Entry 8YD7 (X-ray diffraction, 3.32 A resolution); this record covers chains B and I of the 10 polymer chains in the assembly.

Chain B:
Molecule: Caspase-8
Organism: Homo sapiens
Notes: EC 3.4.22.61
UniProtKB: Q14790 (CASP8_HUMAN); residues 1-185 here = UniProt positions 1-185
Amino-acid sequence (185 residues; numbered 1 to 185; the number before each row is that of its first residue):
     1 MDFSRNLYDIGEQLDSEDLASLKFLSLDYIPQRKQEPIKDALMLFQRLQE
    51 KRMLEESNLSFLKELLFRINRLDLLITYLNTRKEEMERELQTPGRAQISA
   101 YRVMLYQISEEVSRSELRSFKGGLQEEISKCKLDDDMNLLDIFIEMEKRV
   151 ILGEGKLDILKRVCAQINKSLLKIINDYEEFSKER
Unresolved in the structure: 183-185
Construct notes: engineered mutation G122 (Phe in Q14790), G123 (Leu in Q14790)
Modified residues: Mse1, Mse43, Mse53, Mse86, Mse104, Mse137, Mse146 (selenomethionine; parent Met)
Curated features (UniProtKB/Swiss-Prot):
  - mutagenesis: D73 (D73A: Abolishes binding to FLASH. Induces NF-kappa-B activation)

Chain I:
Molecule: CASP8 and FADD-like apoptosis regulator subunit p12
Organism: Homo sapiens
UniProtKB: O15519 (CFLAR_HUMAN); residues 1-181 here = UniProt positions 1-181
Amino-acid sequence (181 residues; numbered 1 to 181; the number before each row is that of its first residue):
     1 MSAEVIGQVEEALDTDEKEMLLFLCRDVAIDVVPPNVRDLLDILRERGKL
    51 SVGDLAELLYRVRRFDLLKRILKMDRKAVETHLLRNPHLVSDYRVLMAEI
   101 GEDLDKSDVSSLIFLMKDYMGRGKISKEKSFLDLVVELEKLNLVAPDQLD
   151 LLEKCLKNIHRIDLKTKIQKYKQSVQGAGTS
Unresolved in the structure: 176-181
Construct notes: engineered mutation G7 (His in O15519)
Modified residues: Mse1, Mse20, Mse74, Mse97, Mse116, Mse120 (selenomethionine; parent Met)

Interface between chain B and chain I:
Pairs across the interface (17):
  D2(B) - D118(I)
  D2(B) - Y119(I)
  S4(B) - F114(I)
  S4(B) - L115(I)
  S4(B) - D118(I)  hydrogen bond
  R5(B) - L115(I)
  R5(B) - K157(I)
  R5(B) - N158(I)  hydrogen bond
  Y8(B) - S111(I)
  Y8(B) - L115(I)  hydrophobic
  Y8(B) - N158(I)
  Y8(B) - I159(I)
  L42(B) - F114(I)  hydrophobic
  Q46(B) - F114(I)
  Q46(B) - K117(I)
  R47(B) - K124(I)
  E50(B) - K124(I)  salt bridge
Interface residues without a listed pair, chain B (10 interface residues in all): L7, Q49
Interface residues without a listed pair, chain I (11 interface residues in all): H160

Overview:
10 residues of chain B and 11 residues of chain I are in contact; the contacts include 2 hydrogen bonds and 1
salt bridge. Among the polar pairs are E50(B)-K124(I), S4(B)-D118(I) and R5(B)-N158(I). UniProt lists one
mutagenesis site on chain B.
Chain B is Caspase-8 and chain I is CASP8 and FADD-like apoptosis regulator subunit p12, both from Homo
sapiens; the structure, Structure of FADD/Caspase-8/cFLIP death effector domain assembly, was determined by
X-ray diffraction, deposited together with 8YBX and 8YD8.
